Entry 7ZNQ (electron microscopy, 3.04 A resolution); this record covers chains Y and D of the 6 polymer chains in the assembly.

Chain Y:
Protein: Probable ABC transporter permease protein NosY
Source organism: Pseudomonas stutzeri ATCC 14405
Reference sequence: P19845 (NOSY_PSEST); numbering as in UniProt (aligned over 1-276)
Chain sequence (276 residues; each row starts with the number of its first residue):
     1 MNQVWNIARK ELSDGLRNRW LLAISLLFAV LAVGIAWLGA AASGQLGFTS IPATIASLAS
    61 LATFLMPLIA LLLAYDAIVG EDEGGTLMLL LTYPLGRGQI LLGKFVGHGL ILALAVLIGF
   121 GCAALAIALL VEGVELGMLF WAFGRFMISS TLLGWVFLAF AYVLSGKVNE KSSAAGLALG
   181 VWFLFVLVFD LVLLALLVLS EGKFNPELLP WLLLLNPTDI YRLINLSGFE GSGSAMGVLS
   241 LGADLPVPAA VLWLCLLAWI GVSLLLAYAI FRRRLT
Not modelled in the structure: 1, 44-48, 276

Chain D:
Protein: Probable ABC transporter binding protein NosD
Source organism: Pseudomonas stutzeri ATCC 14405
Reference sequence: P19843 (NOSD_PSEST); numbering as in UniProt (aligned over 1-436)
Chain sequence (436 residues; numbered 1 to 436; the number before each row is that of its first residue):
     1 MFKAQATFSR YSAAVSLLLL FSGAAQAAPQ SITTLPLQPD GENRWRLPAG EYQGQFTIEQ
    61 PMQLRCEPGA VIQSQGQGSS LLISAPDVLV EGCTLYEWGS DLTAMDSAVF ILPAAERAQI
   121 SNNRMRGPGF GVFVDGTRDV QVIGNEIDGD AGVRSQDRGN GIHLFAVSGA RVLHNHVRNA
   181 RDGIYIDTSN GNHLEGNVIE DVRYGVHYMF ANENSLIDNV TRRTRTGYAL MQSRKLTVTG
   241 NRSEQDQNYG ILMNYITYST ITGNFVSDVQ RGDTGGDSMI SGGEGKALFI YNSLFNTIEN
   301 NHFEKSSLGI HLTAGSEDNR ISGNAFVGNQ QQVKYVASRT QEWSVDGRGN YWSDYLGWDR
   361 NNDGLGDIAY EPNDNVDRLL WLYPQVRLLM NSPSIEVLRW VQRAFPVIKS PGVQDSHPLM
   421 KLPTEKLLTE KQEPTS
Not modelled in the structure: 1-27, 273-282, 430-436
Bound ions: Cu ion: His-207, Met-209, Met-231 (shared with 1 residue of chain L); Mg2+: Asp-359, Asn-361, Asp-363, Leu-365, Asp-367

How chain Y and chain D interact:
Contacting residue pairs (28):
  Ile-35(Y) with Phe-405(D), hydrophobic
  Leu-38(Y) with Ile-408(D), hydrophobic
  Ala-53(Y) with Val-407(D)
  Thr-54(Y) with Val-407(D)
  Ser-57(Y) with Phe-405(D); Pro-406(D); Val-407(D), hydrogen bond (side chain-backbone)
  Ser-60(Y) with Ala-404(D), hydrogen bond (side chain-backbone)
  Leu-61(Y) with Phe-405(D), hydrophobic
  Phe-64(Y) with Trp-400(D), hydrophobic
  Leu-194(Y) with Trp-358(D), hydrophobic
  Leu-197(Y) with Trp-358(D)
  Val-198(Y) with Leu-356(D), hydrophobic
  Glu-201(Y) with Asp-359(D); Met-420(D); Lys-421(D), salt bridge
  Gly-202(Y) with Trp-358(D)
  Lys-203(Y) with Asn-362(D)
  Pro-206(Y) with Arg-360(D), hydrogen bond (backbone-side chain)
  Leu-209(Y) with Arg-360(D)
  Pro-210(Y) with Arg-360(D)
  Ser-234(Y) with Ala-369(D); Glu-371(D)
  Gly-237(Y) with Trp-358(D)
  Ser-240(Y) with Trp-358(D)
  Leu-241(Y) with Trp-358(D); Arg-360(D)
  Asp-244(Y) with Arg-360(D), salt bridge
Also at the interface, not in a pair above, chain Y (25 interface residues in all): Ala-56, Gly-233, Val-238
Also at the interface, not in a pair above, chain D (17 interface residues in all): Gly-357, Ile-368

Summary:
Chain Y and chain D form an interface of 25 and 17 residues respectively; the contacts include 3 hydrogen
bonds and 2 salt bridges. Polar contacts include Glu-201(Y)/Lys-421(D), Asp-244(Y)/Arg-360(D) and
Ser-57(Y)/Val-407(D). His-207(D), Met-209(D) and Met-231(D) coordinate a Cu ion ion.
Chain Y is Probable ABC transporter permease protein NosY and chain D is Probable ABC transporter binding
protein NosD, both from Pseudomonas stutzeri ATCC 14405; the structure, ABC transporter complex NosDFYL in
GDN, was determined by electron microscopy, deposited together with 7O0Y, 7O0Z, 7O10, 7O11, 7O12, 7O13 and 10
further entries.
